2Q8B - chains L and H of the 3 polymer chains in the assembly; structure by X-ray diffraction, 2.30 A resolution.

# Chain L
Molecule: 1F9 light chain
From: Mus musculus
Amino-acid sequence (214 residues; row label = number of the first residue in the row):
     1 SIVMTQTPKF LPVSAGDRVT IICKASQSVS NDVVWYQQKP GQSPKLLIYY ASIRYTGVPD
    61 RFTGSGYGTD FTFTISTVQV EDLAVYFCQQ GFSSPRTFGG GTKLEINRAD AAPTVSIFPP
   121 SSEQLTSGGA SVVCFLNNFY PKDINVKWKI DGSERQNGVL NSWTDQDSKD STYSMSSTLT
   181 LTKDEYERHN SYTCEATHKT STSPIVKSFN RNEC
Unresolved in the structure: 214
Cystine bridges: Cys23-Cys88, Cys134-Cys194

# Chain H
Molecule: 1F9 heavy chain
From: Mus musculus
Amino-acid sequence (210 residues; row label = number of the first residue in the row):
     1 EVQLQQSGAE LLRPGASVKL SCIVSGFKIK DTSMHWVKQR PEQGLEWIGR IDPANDNSEY
    61 DPKFQGKATI TADTSSNTAY LQLSSLTSED TAVYYCTLSH FWGQGTTLTV SSAKTTPPSV
   121 YPLAPGCGDT TGSSVTLGCL VKGYFPESVT VTWNSGSLSS SVHTFPALLQ SGLYTMSSSV
   181 TVPSSTWPSQ TVTCSVAHPA SSTTVDKKLE
Unresolved in the structure: 128-132, 155-160
Cystine bridges: Cys22-Cys96, Cys139-Cys194

# How chain L and chain H interact
Residue-residue contacts (59):
  Tyr36(L) - Trp102(H)  hydrogen bond
  Gln38(L) - Gln39(H)  hydrogen bond
  Gln38(L) - Tyr95(H)  hydrogen bond
  Gln42(L) - Tyr95(H)
  Ser43(L) - Tyr95(H)
  Ser43(L) - Gly103(H)  hydrogen bond (side chain-backbone)
  Ser43(L) - Gln104(H)  hydrogen bond
  Pro44(L) - Leu45(H)  hydrophobic
  Pro44(L) - Trp102(H)  hydrophobic
  Tyr55(L) - His100(H)  hydrogen bond
  Tyr55(L) - Phe101(H)
  Phe87(L) - Gly44(H)
  Phe87(L) - Leu45(H)  hydrophobic
  Gln89(L) - Trp47(H)
  Ser94(L) - Trp47(H)
  Ser94(L) - Glu59(H)
  Pro95(L) - Trp47(H)  hydrophobic
  Pro95(L) - Asp61(H)
  Arg96(L) - His35(H)
  Arg96(L) - Trp47(H)
  Arg96(L) - Arg50(H)
  Phe98(L) - Val37(H)  hydrophobic
  Phe98(L) - Leu45(H)
  Phe98(L) - Trp47(H)
  Phe98(L) - Trp102(H)  hydrophobic
  Ser116(L) - Thr136(H)
  Phe118(L) - Leu123(H)
  Phe118(L) - Ala124(H)
  Phe118(L) - Pro125(H)
  Phe118(L) - Thr136(H)
  Pro119(L) - Ala124(H)
  Ser121(L) - Pro122(H)
  Glu123(L) - Tyr121(H)
  Glu123(L) - Pro122(H)
  Gln124(L) - Tyr121(H)
  Gln124(L) - Lys142(H)
  Ser131(L) - Leu140(H)
  Ser131(L) - Lys142(H)
  Val133(L) - Leu123(H)  hydrophobic
  Phe135(L) - Leu123(H)  hydrophobic
  Phe135(L) - Phe165(H)  hydrophobic
  Phe135(L) - Ser178(H)
  Phe135(L) - Ser179(H)
  Asn137(L) - His163(H)
  Asn137(L) - Phe165(H)
  Asn137(L) - Ser179(H)  hydrogen bond
  Asn138(L) - His163(H)  hydrogen bond
  Leu160(L) - Leu168(H)  hydrophobic
  Asn161(L) - Leu168(H)
  Ser162(L) - Phe165(H)
  Ser162(L) - Pro166(H)  hydrogen bond (side chain-backbone)
  Trp163(L) - Pro166(H)
  Thr164(L) - Thr164(H)
  Thr164(L) - Phe165(H)
  Ser174(L) - His163(H)  hydrogen bond
  Ser174(L) - Phe165(H)
  Met175(L) - Phe165(H)
  Ser176(L) - Phe165(H)
  Ser176(L) - Ser177(H)
Other interface residues (no listed pair), chain L (36 interface residues in all): Ser1, Leu46, Thr97, Ser127, Thr180
Other interface residues (no listed pair), chain H (39 interface residues in all): Glu46, Tyr60, Pro62, Gly126, Leu137, Gly138, Thr181, Lys207

# Summary
36 residues of chain L and 39 residues of chain H are in contact, with 10 hydrogen bonds. Among the polar
pairs are Tyr36(L)-Trp102(H), Gln38(L)-Gln39(H) and Gln38(L)-Tyr95(H).
Chain L is 1F9 light chain and chain H is 1F9 heavy chain, both from Mus musculus; the structure, Structure of
the malaria antigen AMA1 in complex with a growth-inhibitory antibody, was determined by X-ray diffraction,
deposited together with 2Q8A.
